Entry 7SPI (electron microscopy, 2.97 A resolution); this record covers chains C1 and D13 of the 78 polymer chains in the assembly.

Chain C1 (and D13):
Name: TraK
From: Salmonella typhi
Notes: chain D13 of this document is another copy of the same molecule, construct and numbering; everything in this record applies to it too
UniProtKB: Q8KNL8 (Q8KNL8_SALTI); residues 1-246 here = UniProt positions 1-246
Sequence (246 residues; numbered 1 to 246; the number before each row is that of its first residue):
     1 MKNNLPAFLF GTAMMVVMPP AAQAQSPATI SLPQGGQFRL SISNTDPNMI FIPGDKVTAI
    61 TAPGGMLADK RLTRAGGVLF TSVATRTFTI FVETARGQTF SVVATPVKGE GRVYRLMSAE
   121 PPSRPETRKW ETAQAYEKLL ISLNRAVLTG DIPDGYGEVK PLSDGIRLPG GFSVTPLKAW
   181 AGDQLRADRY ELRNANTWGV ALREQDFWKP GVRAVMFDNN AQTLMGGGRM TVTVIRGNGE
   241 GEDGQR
Disordered / not traced: 1-24, 242-246
From the paper describing this entry:
  - self-association interface (contacts with another copy of this molecule); pairs are residue here / residue on that copy: R213-E131 (salt bridge)

Chain C1 / chain D13 interface:
Pairs across the interface (24):
  Q25(C1) with G36(D13); Q37(D13), hydrogen bond (backbone-backbone)
  S26(C1) with P33(D13)
  P27(C1) with Q34(D13); G35(D13)
  T45(C1) with R86(D13)
  D46(C1) with P63(D13); R86(D13), salt bridge; F88(D13); T89(D13), hydrogen bond
  P47(C1) with P63(D13); F91(D13)
  M49(C1) with F91(D13), hydrophobic
  T73(C1) with E93(D13)
  R74(C1) with E93(D13), hydrogen bond (backbone-side chain)
  A75(C1) with E93(D13), hydrogen bond (backbone-side chain); G97(D13)
  L79(C1) with F91(D13), hydrophobic
  E110(C1) with Q37(D13); R39(D13), salt bridge
  G111(C1) with Q37(D13), hydrogen bond (backbone-side chain); T89(D13), hydrogen bond (backbone-side chain)
  V113(C1) with G35(D13); F91(D13), hydrophobic
Interface residues without a listed pair, chain C1 (17 interface residues in all): F51, R71, G150
Interface residues without a listed pair, chain D13 (18 interface residues in all): T61, T87, T99, V103, P122

In short:
Chain C1 and chain D13 form an interface of 17 and 18 residues respectively; the contacts include 6 hydrogen
bonds and 2 salt bridges. Among the polar pairs are D46(C1)-R86(D13), E110(C1)-R39(D13) and D46(C1)-T89(D13).
The paper reports a self-association interface involving R213(C1).
Both chains are TraK (Salmonella typhi). Entry 7SPI (Models for C13 reconstruction of Outer Membrane Core
Complex (OMCC) of Type IV Secretion System (T4SS) ...) was determined by electron microscopy (same publication
as 7SPB, 7SPC, 7SPJ and 7SPK).
